Entry 6WDW (X-ray diffraction, 2.20 A resolution); this record covers chain A.

# Chain A
Name: Polyamine deacetylase HDAC10
From: Danio rerio
Notes: EC 3.5.1.48, 3.5.1.62
UniProtKB: F1QCV2 (HDA10_DANRE); residues 2-675 here = UniProt positions 2-675
Sequence (676 residues; each row starts with the number of its first residue):
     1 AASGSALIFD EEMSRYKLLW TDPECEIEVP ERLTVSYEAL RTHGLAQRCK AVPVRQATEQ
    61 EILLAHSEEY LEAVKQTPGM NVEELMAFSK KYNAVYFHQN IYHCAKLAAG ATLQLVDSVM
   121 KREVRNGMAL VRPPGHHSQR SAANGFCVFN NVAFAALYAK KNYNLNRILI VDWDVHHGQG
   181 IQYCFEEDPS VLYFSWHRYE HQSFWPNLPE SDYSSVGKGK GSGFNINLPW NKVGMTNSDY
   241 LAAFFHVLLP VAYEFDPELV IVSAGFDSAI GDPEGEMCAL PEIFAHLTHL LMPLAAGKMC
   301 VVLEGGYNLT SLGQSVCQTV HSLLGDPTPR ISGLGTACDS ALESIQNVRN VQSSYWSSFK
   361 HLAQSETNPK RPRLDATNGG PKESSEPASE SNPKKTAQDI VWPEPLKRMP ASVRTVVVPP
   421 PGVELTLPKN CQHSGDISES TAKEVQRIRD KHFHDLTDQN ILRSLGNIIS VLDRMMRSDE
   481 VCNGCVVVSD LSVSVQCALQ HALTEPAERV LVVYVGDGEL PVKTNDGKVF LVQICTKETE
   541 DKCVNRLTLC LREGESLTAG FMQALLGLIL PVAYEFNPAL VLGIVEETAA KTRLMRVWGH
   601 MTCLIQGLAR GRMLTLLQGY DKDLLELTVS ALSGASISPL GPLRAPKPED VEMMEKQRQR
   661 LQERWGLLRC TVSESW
Not modelled in the structure: 365-399, 435-436, 458, 540, 589-593, 643
Disulfide bonds: Cys543 forms a disulfide with the same residue of a neighbouring copy of this chain
Construct notes: expression tag (1, 676); conflict Glu24 (Ala in F1QCV2), Ala94 (Asp in F1QCV2), Phe154 (Ile in F1QCV2), Thr548 (Ser in F1QCV2), Glu586 (Gly in F1QCV2), Arg593 (Gly in F1QCV2), Arg596 (Thr in F1QCV2), Met613 (Thr in F1QCV2), Pro646 (Leu in F1QCV2)
Bound ions: K+ site 1: Asp172, Asp174, His176, Ser195, Trp196; Zn2+: Asp174, His176, Asp267 (together with TWV); K+ site 2: Phe185, Asp188, Val191, Phe224
Small-molecule neighbours: TWV (4-({3-[2-(dimethylamino)ethyl]-1H-indol-1-yl}methyl)-N-hydroxybenzamide): Pro23, Glu24, Ile27, Ala94, His136, His137, Gly145, Phe146, Asp174, His176, Trp205, Asp267, Pro273, Glu274, Gly305, Tyr307
Swiss-Prot annotation at these positions:
  - motif: Pro23, Cys25, Glu26 (Substrate specificity)
  - active site: His137 (Proton donor/acceptor)
  - binding site (substrate): Asp22, Tyr307
  - binding site (Zn(2+)): Asp174, His176, Asp267
  - site: Glu274 (Substrate specificity)
  - mutagenesis: Asn93 (N93A: No effect on steady-state kinetic parameters), Glu274 (E274L: Affects substrate specificity, diminishing N(8)-acetyl-spermidine deacetylase activity by 20-fold and enhancing acetyl-lysine deacetylase activity by about 100-fold)
Reported in the primary citation:
  - binding site for TWV: Phe146, Trp205, Glu274
  - contacts within the chain: His176-Glu274 (water-mediated contact)
  - Zn2+ coordination: His176

# In short
Chain A binds compound TWV. Asp172, Asp174, His176, Ser195 and Trp196 form the K+ site 1. UniProt lists
active-site residue His137, substrate-binding residues Asp22 and Tyr307, 3 Zn2+-binding residues and 2
mutagenesis sites. From the paper: a binding site for TWV at Phe146, Trp205 and Glu274; Zn2+ coordination by
His176.
Chain A is Polyamine deacetylase HDAC10 (Danio rerio); the structure, Crystal Structure of Danio rerio Histone
Deacetylase 10 in Complex with Dimethylaminoethylindole Phenylhydroxamate Inhibitor, was determined by X-ray
diffraction together with 6WBQ, 6WDV, 6WDX and 6WDY from the same study.
